PDB entry 9JI2 | electron microscopy, 3.38 A resolution | chains C and P of the 8 polymer chains in the assembly

Chain C:
Name: DNA-directed RNA polymerase subunit beta
From: Mycobacterium tuberculosis
Notes: EC 2.7.7.6
Reference sequence: P9WGY9 (RPOB_MYCTU); residue numbers follow UniProt; this construct covers 1-1178
Chain sequence (1178 residues; numbered 1 to 1178; the number before each row is that of its first residue):
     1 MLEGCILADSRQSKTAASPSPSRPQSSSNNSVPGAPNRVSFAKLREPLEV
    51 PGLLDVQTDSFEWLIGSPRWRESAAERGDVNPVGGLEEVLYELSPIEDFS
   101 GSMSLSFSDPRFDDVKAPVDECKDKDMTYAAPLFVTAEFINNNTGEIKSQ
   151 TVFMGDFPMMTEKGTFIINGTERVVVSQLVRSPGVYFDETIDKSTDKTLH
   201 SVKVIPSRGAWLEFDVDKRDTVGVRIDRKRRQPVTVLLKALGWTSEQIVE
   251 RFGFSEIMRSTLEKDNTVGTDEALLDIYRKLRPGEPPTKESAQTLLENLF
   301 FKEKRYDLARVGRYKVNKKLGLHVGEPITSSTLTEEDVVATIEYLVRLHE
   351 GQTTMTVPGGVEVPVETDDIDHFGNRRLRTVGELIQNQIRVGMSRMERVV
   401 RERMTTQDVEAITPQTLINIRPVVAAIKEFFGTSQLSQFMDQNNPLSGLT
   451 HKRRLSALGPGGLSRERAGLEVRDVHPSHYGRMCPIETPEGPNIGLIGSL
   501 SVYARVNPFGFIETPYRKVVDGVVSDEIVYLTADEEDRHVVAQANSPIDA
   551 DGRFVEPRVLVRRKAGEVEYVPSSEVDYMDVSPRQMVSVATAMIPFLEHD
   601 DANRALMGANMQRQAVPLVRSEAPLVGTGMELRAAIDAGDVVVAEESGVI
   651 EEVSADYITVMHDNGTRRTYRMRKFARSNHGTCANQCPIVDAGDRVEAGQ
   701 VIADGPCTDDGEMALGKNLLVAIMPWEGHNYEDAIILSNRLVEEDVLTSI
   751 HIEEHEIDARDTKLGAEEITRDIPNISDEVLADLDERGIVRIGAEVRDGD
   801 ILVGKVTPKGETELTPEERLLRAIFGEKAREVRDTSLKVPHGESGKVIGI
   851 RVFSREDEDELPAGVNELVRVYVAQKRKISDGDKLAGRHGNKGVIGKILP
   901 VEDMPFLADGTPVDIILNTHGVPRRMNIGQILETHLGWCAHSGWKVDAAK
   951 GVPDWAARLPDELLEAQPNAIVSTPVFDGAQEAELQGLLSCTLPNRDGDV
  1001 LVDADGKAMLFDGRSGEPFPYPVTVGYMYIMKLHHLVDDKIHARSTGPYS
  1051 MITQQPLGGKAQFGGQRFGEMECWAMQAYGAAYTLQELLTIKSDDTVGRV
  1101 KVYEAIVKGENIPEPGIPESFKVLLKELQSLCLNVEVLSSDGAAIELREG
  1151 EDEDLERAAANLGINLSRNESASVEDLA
Disordered / not traced: 1-29, 1141-1178

Chain P:
Molecule: Template strand DNA
Sequence (108 nucleotides; row label = number of the first residue in the row):
     1 TGCATCCGTGAGTCGAGGGTAATAACGGCCTGTACGCGTCCGTTTCCGGC
    51 ACCCCAAATGAACCGTCCCTGGCTCCAAGGTGAACTCTGGGCGACGAGTG
   101 TTCGAGGT
Disordered / not traced: 52-108

Interface between chain C and chain P:
Residue-residue contacts (10):
  Lys218(C) with DA4(P), salt bridge to the phosphate
  Arg230(C) with DT5(P), phosphate contact
  Arg395(C) with DA21(P), base contact
  Arg403(C) with DT23(P), base contact
  Arg421(C) with DA22(P), salt bridge to the phosphate
  Ala425(C) with DA21(P), phosphate contact
  Glu429(C) with DT20(P), sugar contact; DA21(P), phosphate contact
  Glu466(C) with DA11(P), base contact
  Lys1060(C) with DA16(P), phosphate contact
Also at the interface, not in a pair above, chain C (15 interface residues in all): Arg228, Arg398, Pro492, Asp1039, Ala1061, Arg1067
Also at the interface, not in a pair above, chain P (12 interface residues in all): DC6, DG12, DT13, DC14

Summary:
15 residues of chain C and 12 residues of chain P are in contact; the contacts include 2 salt bridges. Among
the polar pairs are Lys218(C)-DA4(P) and Arg421(C)-DA22(P).
Chain C is DNA-directed RNA polymerase subunit beta (Mycobacterium tuberculosis) and chain P is Template
strand DNA; the structure, Cryo-EM structure of Mycobacterium tuberculosis transcription activation complex
with unphosphated PhoP, was determined by electron microscopy (same publication as 9KET, 9KEU and 9KEV).
